1MK1 - chain A; structure by X-ray diffraction, 2.00 A resolution.

== Chain A ==
Molecule: ADPR pyrophosphatase
From: Mycobacterium tuberculosis
Notes: EC 3.6.1.13
UniProt: O33199 (O33199_MYCTU); residues 1-207 here = UniProt positions 1-207
Sequence (207 residues; numbered 1 to 207; the number before each row is that of its first residue):
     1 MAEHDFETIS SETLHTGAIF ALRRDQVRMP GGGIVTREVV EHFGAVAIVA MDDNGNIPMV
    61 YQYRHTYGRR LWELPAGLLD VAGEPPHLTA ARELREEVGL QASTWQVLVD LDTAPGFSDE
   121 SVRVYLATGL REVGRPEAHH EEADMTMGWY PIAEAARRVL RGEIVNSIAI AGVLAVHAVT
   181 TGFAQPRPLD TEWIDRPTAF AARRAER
Not modelled in the structure: 1-5, 29-33, 136-145
Small-molecule neighbours: adenosine-5-diphosphoribose (APR): A18, I19, T36, R37, E38, H42, A45, Q62, R64, A76, G77, L78, D80, A114, P115, G116, F117, E120, V122, N166, I168
Reported in the primary citation:
  - binding site for adenosine-5-diphosphoribose: I168
  - catalytic residues: R64 (proposed by the authors, not directly observed)

== In short ==
Ligands of chain A: adenosine-5-diphosphoribose. From the paper: the catalytic residue R64; a binding site for
adenosine-5-diphosphoribose at I168.
Chain A is ADPR pyrophosphatase (Mycobacterium tuberculosis); the structure, Structure of the MT-ADPRase in
complex with ADPR, a Nudix enzyme, was determined by X-ray diffraction together with 1MP2, 1MQE and 1MR2 from
the same study.
